PDB entry 8IUJ | electron microscopy, 3.06 A resolution | chains QC and QG of the 60 polymer chains in the assembly

== Chain QC ==
Protein: Cytochrome b
From: Euglena gracilis
Reference sequence: A0A0S2YRT7 (A0A0S2YRT7_EUGGR); residues 1-368 here correspond to UniProt positions 13-380 (UniProt number = residue number + 12)
Chain sequence (368 residues; numbered 1 to 368; the number before each row is that of its first residue):
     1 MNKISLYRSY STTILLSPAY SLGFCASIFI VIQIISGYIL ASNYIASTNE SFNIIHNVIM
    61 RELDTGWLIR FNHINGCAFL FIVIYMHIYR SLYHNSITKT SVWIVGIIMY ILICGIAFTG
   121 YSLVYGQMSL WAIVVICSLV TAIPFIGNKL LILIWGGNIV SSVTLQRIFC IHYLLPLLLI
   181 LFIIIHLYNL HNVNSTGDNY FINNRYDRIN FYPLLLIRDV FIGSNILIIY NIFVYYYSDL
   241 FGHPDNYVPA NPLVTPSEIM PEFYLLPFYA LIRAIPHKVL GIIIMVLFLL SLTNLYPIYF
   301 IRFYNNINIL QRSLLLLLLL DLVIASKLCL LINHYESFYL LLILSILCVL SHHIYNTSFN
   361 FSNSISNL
Disordered / not traced: 1, 366-368
Metal / ion sites: heme Fe site 1: H73, H172; heme Fe site 2: H87, H186
Ligand contacts:
  - heme (HEM), molecule 1: Y20, G23, F24, A26, S27, I30, I84, H87, I88, R90, S91, S96, K99, V102, W103, G106, I107, M109, Y110, I113, I183, H186, L187, L190, S195, T196
  - heme (HEM), molecule 2: Q33, I34, G37, Y38, L40, A41, Y44, I55, R70, H73, I74, C77, L80, I116, A117, G120, Y121, L123, V124, F169, H172, Y173, P176, L177, Y264
  - 1,2-diacyl-sn-glycero-3-phosphocholine (PC1), molecule 1: I108, L112, F118, T119, I133, I136, C137, L153, I154, W155, R167, I168, I171, L174, L175, L178, F182
  - 1,2-diacyl-sn-glycero-3-phosphocholine (PC1), molecule 2: I146, K149, L150, L153
  - 1,2-diacyl-sn-glycero-3-phosphocholine (PC1), molecule 3: I232, Y236, Y237
  - 1,2-dilauroyl-sn-glycero-3-phosphate (PX2): L68, L227, N231, Y235

== Chain QG ==
Protein: Uqcrb
From: Euglena gracilis
Chain sequence (228 residues; row label = number of the first residue in the row):
     1 MNDAPILAKL GLSKVNTYYF QRRKHIFALP ITIPNFPLAA LGIFRSTDMF EERTLERYSR
    61 DEREKTLGKA ALLLKEAKEK GNYSELVRLD PTDPRHPYYF EHPWQSALKM DTVSLTPYQQ
   121 YLRWHCLTYR AMHEWDRQGL LYDDLMQPKA LATDPFLEEA ILRLPYNQRV ERERRLSRAY
   181 DLALRREYLP DEDCIHPEDD VAYLHPYYHM VVDEHREQHE NPVDVYSR

== Interface between chain QC and chain QG ==
Contacting residue pairs (95; chain QC residue first):
  T13(QC) - Y180(QG)
  I14(QC) - Y180(QG)  hydrogen bond (backbone-side chain)
  I14(QC) - L184(QG)
  L15(QC) - A183(QG)
  L15(QC) - L184(QG)
  T100(QC) - L151(QG)
  S101(QC) - L151(QG)
  V193(QC) - L151(QG)  hydrophobic
  D198(QC) - R186(QG)  salt bridge
  N199(QC) - A183(QG)
  Y200(QC) - Q147(QG)
  Y200(QC) - P148(QG)  hydrogen bond (side chain-backbone)
  Y200(QC) - K149(QG)
  F201(QC) - Q147(QG)
  F201(QC) - L176(QG)
  F201(QC) - Y180(QG)  hydrophobic
  I202(QC) - Q147(QG)
  I202(QC) - P148(QG)
  N203(QC) - Y180(QG)
  D207(QC) - S177(QG)
  D207(QC) - Y180(QG)  hydrogen bond (backbone-side chain)
  F288(QC) - F36(QG)  hydrophobic
  S291(QC) - I33(QG)
  S291(QC) - P34(QG)
  S291(QC) - N35(QG)  hydrogen bond (side chain-backbone)
  S291(QC) - F36(QG)
  L292(QC) - P34(QG)
  L292(QC) - F36(QG)  hydrophobic
  T293(QC) - I33(QG)
  T293(QC) - P34(QG)
  N294(QC) - I33(QG)
  N294(QC) - P34(QG)
  L295(QC) - I33(QG)
  Y296(QC) - I31(QG)
  Y296(QC) - T32(QG)
  Y296(QC) - I33(QG)  hydrogen bond (backbone-backbone)
  P297(QC) - T32(QG)
  F300(QC) - P30(QG)  hydrophobic
  R302(QC) - I33(QG)  hydrogen bond (side chain-backbone)
  R302(QC) - A152(QG)
  F303(QC) - A152(QG)
  F303(QC) - D154(QG)
  F303(QC) - Y208(QG)
  Y304(QC) - K149(QG)
  N305(QC) - E52(QG)
  N306(QC) - L145(QG)  hydrogen bond (side chain-backbone)
  N306(QC) - K149(QG)
  N308(QC) - D48(QG)  hydrogen bond
  N308(QC) - Y129(QG)
  N308(QC) - H133(QG)
  I309(QC) - M132(QG)
  I309(QC) - H133(QG)
  L310(QC) - T47(QG)
  L310(QC) - Y129(QG)
  L314(QC) - S46(QG)
  L318(QC) - F36(QG)  hydrophobic
  V349(QC) - F36(QG)
  L350(QC) - F36(QG)
  L350(QC) - P37(QG)
  L350(QC) - L38(QG)  hydrogen bond (backbone-backbone)
  L350(QC) - A39(QG)  hydrogen bond (backbone-backbone)
  S351(QC) - L38(QG)
  S351(QC) - A39(QG)
  H352(QC) - F36(QG)
  H352(QC) - A39(QG)
  H353(QC) - N35(QG)
  H353(QC) - A39(QG)
  H353(QC) - F44(QG)  hydrogen bond (side chain-backbone)
  H353(QC) - R45(QG)
  H353(QC) - S46(QG)
  I354(QC) - P34(QG)
  I354(QC) - N35(QG)  hydrogen bond (backbone-side chain)
  I354(QC) - F36(QG)  hydrophobic
  Y355(QC) - T32(QG)
  Y355(QC) - P34(QG)  hydrogen bond (backbone-backbone)
  Y355(QC) - N35(QG)  hydrogen bond (backbone-side chain)
  T357(QC) - T32(QG)  hydrogen bond
  T357(QC) - N35(QG)
  S358(QC) - L55(QG)
  F359(QC) - P30(QG)
  F359(QC) - T32(QG)
  F359(QC) - L55(QG)  hydrophobic
  N360(QC) - A28(QG)
  N360(QC) - R45(QG)  hydrogen bond (backbone-side chain)
  F361(QC) - E51(QG)
  F361(QC) - R53(QG)
  F361(QC) - L55(QG)
  F361(QC) - E56(QG)
  S362(QC) - K24(QG)
  S362(QC) - H25(QG)
  N363(QC) - K24(QG)
  N363(QC) - E56(QG)
  N363(QC) - Y58(QG)  hydrogen bond (side chain-backbone)
  N363(QC) - S59(QG)
  S364(QC) - H25(QG)
Interface residues without a listed pair, chain QC (54 interface residues in all): I97, T98, W103, Y206, L287, L290, L347
Interface residues without a listed pair, chain QG (48 interface residues in all): L29, A150, T153, P155, F156, A179

== In short ==
Chain QC and chain QG form an interface of 54 and 48 residues respectively; the contacts include 17 hydrogen
bonds and 1 salt bridge. Polar pairs include D198(QC)-R186(QG), I14(QC)-Y180(QG) and Y200(QC)-P148(QG). Chain
QC binds heme, 3 copies of 1,2-diacyl-sn-glycero-3-phosphocholine and 1,2-dilauroyl-sn-glycero-3-phosphate.
Here chain QC is Cytochrome b and chain QG is Uqcrb, both from Euglena gracilis. Entry 8IUJ (Cryo-EM structure
of Euglena gracilis super-complex III2+IV2, composite) was determined by electron microscopy.
